PDB entry 6UIE | X-ray diffraction, 2.55 A resolution | chain A

Chain A:
Name: Type III export protein PscK
From: Pseudomonas aeruginosa
UniProtKB: Q9I313 (Q9I313_PSEAE); residue numbers follow UniProt; this construct covers 1-208
Sequence (210 residues; row label = number of the first residue in the row; numbers below 1 keep their minus sign (Gly-1 is residue -1)):
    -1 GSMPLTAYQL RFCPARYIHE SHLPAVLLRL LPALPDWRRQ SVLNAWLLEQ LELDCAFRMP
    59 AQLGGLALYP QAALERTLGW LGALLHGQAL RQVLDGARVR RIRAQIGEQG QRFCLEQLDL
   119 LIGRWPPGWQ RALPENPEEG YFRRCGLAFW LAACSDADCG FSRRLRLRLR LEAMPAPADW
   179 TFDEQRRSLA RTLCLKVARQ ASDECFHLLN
Not modelled in the structure: -1, 34-36, 92-102, 133-134, 170-173, 207-208
Modified positions: Mse1 (selenomethionine; parent Met); Mse57 (selenomethionine; parent Met); Mse172 (selenomethionine)
Construct notes: expression tag (-1 to 0)

Summary:
Chain A is Type III export protein PscK (Pseudomonas aeruginosa); the structure, Structure of the cytoplasmic
domain of the T3SS sorting platform protein PscK from P. aeruginosa, was determined by X-ray diffraction (same
publication as 6UID).
